6KBS - chains B and D; structure by X-ray diffraction, 1.60 A resolution.

[Chain B]
Protein: SOS response-associated protein
Source organism: Escherichia coli
Notes: EC 3.4.-.-
Reference sequence: A0A2S5ZH06 (A0A2S5ZH06_ECOLX); residues 2-222 here = UniProt positions 2-222
Amino-acid sequence (227 residues; row label = number of the first residue in the row):
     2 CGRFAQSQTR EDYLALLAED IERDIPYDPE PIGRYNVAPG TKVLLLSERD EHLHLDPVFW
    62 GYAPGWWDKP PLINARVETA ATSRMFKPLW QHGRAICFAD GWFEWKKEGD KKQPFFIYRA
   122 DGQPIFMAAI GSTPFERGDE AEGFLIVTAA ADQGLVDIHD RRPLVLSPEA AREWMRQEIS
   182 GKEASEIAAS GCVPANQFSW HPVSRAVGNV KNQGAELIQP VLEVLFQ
Construct notes: expression tag (223-228)
Reported in the primary citation:
  - binding site for the 10-nt DNA strand (chain D): Cys2, Arg4, Pro40, Trp67, Trp68, Lys70, Pro71, Asn75, Arg77, Thr80, Ser84, Arg85, Trp106, Lys113, Thr149, His160, Arg162, Arg206, Asn210, Val211
  - mutagenesis - W67A, W68A, R77A, T149A, R162A: abolished binding to ssDNA
  - mutagenesis - C2A, R4A, P40G, K70A (Kd of 4.0 uM), N75A, T80A, S84A, R85A (Kd of 16.9 uM), W106A: decreased binding to ssDNA
  - mutagenesis - H160A (Kd of 1.4 uM): increased binding to ssDNA
  - specificity-determining residues: Glu105
  - mutagenesis - K113A (Kd of 2.1 uM): unchanged binding to ssDNA
  - mutagenesis - E105A (Kd of 0.12 uM): increased binding to native ssDNA
  - mutagenesis - W67A, W68A, R77A, T149A, R162A: abolished binding to the 10-nt DNA strand (chain D)
  - mutagenesis - C2A (Kd of 7.9), R4A, P40G, K70A (Kd of 4.0 uM), N75A (Kd of 37.9), T80A, S84A, R85A (Kd of 16.9 uM), W106A: decreased binding to the 10-nt DNA strand (chain D)
  - mutagenesis - E105A (Kd of 0.12 uM), H160A (Kd of 1.4 uM): increased binding to the 10-nt DNA strand (chain D)
  - mutagenesis - K113A (Kd of 2.1 uM): unchanged binding to the 10-nt DNA strand (chain D)
  - mutagenesis - E105A (Kd of 0.07 uM): increased binding to ssDNA containing a THF AP site
  - mutagenesis - C2A: abolished catalytic activity
  - mutagenesis - E105A, T149A: decreased catalytic activity
  - mutagenesis - H160A: increased catalytic activity
  - mutagenesis - H160A: increased binding to AP site
  - catalytic residues: Cys2, Asn75 (proposed by the authors, not directly observed)

[Chain D]
Molecule: 10-nt DNA strand
Sequence (10 nucleotides; each row starts with the number of its first residue; numbers below 1 keep their minus sign (DC-2 is residue -2)):
    -2 CGGTCGATTC
Not modelled in the structure: -2

[How chain B and chain D interact]
Pairs across the interface - 35 pairs, chain B then chain D:
  Cys2(B) - DC2(D)  phosphate contact
  Cys2(B) - DG3(D)  hydrogen bond to the phosphate
  Gly3(B) - DG3(D)  hydrogen bond to the sugar
  Arg4(B) - DG3(D)  hydrogen bond to the base
  Arg4(B) - DA4(D)  hydrogen bond to the sugar
  Pro40(B) - DG3(D)  base contact
  Trp67(B) - DG-1(D)  stacking on the base
  Trp68(B) - DG0(D)  sugar contact
  Lys70(B) - DG0(D)  base contact
  Leu73(B) - DG0(D)  sugar contact
  Leu73(B) - DT1(D)  sugar contact
  Ile74(B) - DG3(D)  base contact
  Asn75(B) - DT1(D)  sugar contact
  Asn75(B) - DC2(D)  sugar contact
  Ala76(B) - DT1(D)  phosphate contact
  Arg77(B) - DT1(D)  hydrogen bond to the phosphate
  Arg77(B) - DC2(D)  salt bridge to the phosphate
  Thr80(B) - DT1(D)  phosphate contact
  Ser84(B) - DG0(D)  hydrogen bond to the phosphate
  Arg85(B) - DG-1(D)  hydrogen bond to the base
  Met86(B) - DG-1(D)  base contact
  Met86(B) - DG0(D)  sugar contact
  Phe87(B) - DG0(D)  phosphate contact
  Phe87(B) - DT1(D)  phosphate contact
  Trp106(B) - DG3(D)  phosphate contact
  Trp106(B) - DA4(D)  sugar contact
  Lys113(B) - DA4(D)  salt bridge to the phosphate
  Thr149(B) - DC2(D)  hydrogen bond to the phosphate
  His160(B) - DC2(D)  hydrogen bond to the phosphate
  His160(B) - DG3(D)  salt bridge to the phosphate
  Arg162(B) - DC2(D)  salt bridge to the phosphate
  Gly209(B) - DA4(D)  sugar contact
  Gly209(B) - DT5(D)  sugar contact
  Asn210(B) - DT5(D)  phosphate contact
  Val211(B) - DG3(D)  base contact
Interface residues without a listed pair, chain B (28 interface residues in all): Ala39, Glu105, Arg206
Interface residues without a listed pair, chain D (8 interface residues in all): DT6

[In short]
28 residues of chain B face 8 of chain D across their interface, with 9 hydrogen bonds, 4 salt bridges and 1
aromatic stacking contact. Polar pairs include Arg4(B)-DG3(D), Arg85(B)-DG-1(D) and Gly3(B)-DG3(D). The paper
reports catalytic residues Cys2(B) and Asn75(B); C2A, R4A and P40G of chain B, among others, reduce binding to
ssDNA; 17 substitutions were tested in all.
Chain B is SOS response-associated protein (Escherichia coli) and chain D is a 10-nt DNA strand; the
structure, Crystal structure of yedK in complex with ssDNA, was determined by X-ray diffraction (same
publication as 6KIJ, 6KBU, 6KBX, 6KBZ and 6KCQ).
